3TA3 - chains A and B of the 4 polymer chains in the assembly; structure by X-ray diffraction, 2.70 A resolution.

# Chain A
Name: Antigen-presenting glycoprotein CD1d1
Organism: Mus musculus
UniProtKB: P11609 (CD1D1_MOUSE); residues 1-279 here correspond to UniProt positions 19-297 (UniProt number = residue number + 18)
Amino-acid sequence (285 residues; each row starts with the number of its first residue):
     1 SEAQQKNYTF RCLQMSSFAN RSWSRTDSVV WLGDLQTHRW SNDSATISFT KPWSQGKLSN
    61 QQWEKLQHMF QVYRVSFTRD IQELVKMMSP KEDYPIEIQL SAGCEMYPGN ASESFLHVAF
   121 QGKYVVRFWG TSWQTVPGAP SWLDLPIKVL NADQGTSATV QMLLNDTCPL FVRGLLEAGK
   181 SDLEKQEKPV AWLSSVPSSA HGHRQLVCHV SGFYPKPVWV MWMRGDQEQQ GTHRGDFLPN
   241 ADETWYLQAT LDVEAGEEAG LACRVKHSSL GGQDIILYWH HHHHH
Disordered / not traced: 1-6, 198-203, 280-285
Construct notes: variant His201 (Asp219 in P11609); expression tag (280-285)
Disulfide bonds: Cys104-Cys168, Cys208-Cys263
Covalently attached groups: N-acetylglucosamine (NAG) linked to Asn20, Asn42; glycan linked to Asn165
Ligand contacts: 3TF ((2S)-1-(alpha-D-glucopyranosyloxy)-3-(hexadecanoyloxy)propan-2-yl (11Z)-octadec-11-enoate): Cys12, Gln14, Ser28, Val30, Trp40, Ile47, Trp63, Met69, Phe70, Tyr73, Ser76, Phe77, Asp80, Ile81, Leu84, Val85, Met88, Glu92, Ile96, Leu100, Ala102, Val118, Phe120, Val126, Trp133, Trp142, Leu143, Leu150, Asp153, Gly155, Thr156, Thr159, Val160, Leu163
UniProt features mapped onto this chain:
  - binding site (a D-galactosylceramide): Asp80, Asp153 to Thr156
  - glycosylation (N-linked (GlcNAc...) asparagine): Asn7, Asn20, Asn42, Asn110, Asn165
From the paper describing this entry:
  - binding site for 3TF: Asp153, Gly155, Thr156
  - mutagenesis - L84V: decreased expression
  - mutagenesis - L84F, V149L: abolished signaling in response to 3TF
  - mutagenesis - L150V: decreased signaling in response to 3TF

# Chain B
Name: Beta-2-microglobulin
Organism: Mus musculus
UniProtKB: P01887 (B2MG_MOUSE); residues 1-99 here correspond to UniProt positions 21-119 (UniProt number = residue number + 20)
Amino-acid sequence (99 residues; row label = number of the first residue in the row):
     1 IQKTPQIQVY SRHPPENGKP NILNCYVTQF HPPHIEIQML KNGKKIPKVE MSDMSFSKDW
    61 SFYILAHTEF TPTETDTYAC RVKHASMAEP KTVYWDRDM
Disordered / not traced: 1, 98-99
Construct notes: variant Ala85 (Asp105 in P01887)
Disulfide bonds: Cys25-Cys80

# Chain A / chain B interface
Residue-residue contacts (51; chain A residue first):
  Leu13(A) - Ser55(B)
  Leu13(A) - Phe56(B)
  Gln14(A) - Phe56(B)
  Met15(A) - Met54(B)
  Met15(A) - Phe62(B)  hydrophobic
  Ser17(A) - Pro33(B)
  Val29(A) - Asp53(B)
  Val29(A) - Met54(B)
  Val29(A) - Ser55(B)
  Trp31(A) - Ser55(B)  hydrogen bond
  Trp31(A) - Tyr63(B)
  Gln36(A) - Asp53(B)  hydrogen bond
  Arg39(A) - Asp53(B)  salt bridge
  Glu97(A) - His31(B)
  Glu97(A) - Pro32(B)
  Glu97(A) - Pro33(B)
  Gln99(A) - His31(B)  hydrogen bond
  Gln99(A) - Phe56(B)
  Gln99(A) - Trp60(B)  hydrogen bond (side chain-backbone)
  Gln99(A) - Phe62(B)
  Leu100(A) - Phe56(B)
  Ser101(A) - Trp60(B)
  His117(A) - Trp60(B)
  Ala119(A) - Trp60(B)  hydrophobic
  Gln121(A) - His31(B)
  Gly122(A) - His31(B)  hydrogen bond (backbone-side chain)
  Gly122(A) - Trp60(B)
  Tyr124(A) - Trp60(B)
  Val190(A) - Pro14(B)
  Trp192(A) - Ser11(B)
  Trp192(A) - Pro14(B)  hydrophobic
  Trp192(A) - Pro15(B)
  Ser194(A) - Arg97(B)
  Ser211(A) - Arg12(B)  hydrogen bond (side chain-backbone)
  Gly212(A) - Arg12(B)
  Leu238(A) - Gln8(B)
  Leu238(A) - Tyr10(B)
  Leu238(A) - Tyr26(B)  hydrophobic
  Pro239(A) - Tyr10(B)  hydrogen bond (backbone-side chain)
  Pro239(A) - Asn24(B)
  Pro239(A) - Tyr26(B)
  Pro239(A) - Leu65(B)
  Asn240(A) - Arg12(B)
  Asn240(A) - Asn24(B)  hydrogen bond
  Asn240(A) - Leu65(B)
  Ala241(A) - Leu65(B)
  Ala241(A) - His67(B)
  Asp242(A) - Arg12(B)  salt bridge
  Thr244(A) - Arg12(B)
  Tyr246(A) - Tyr10(B)  hydrophobic
  Tyr246(A) - Ser11(B)
Other interface residues (no listed pair), chain A (32 interface residues in all): Val118, Ser195, Asp236
Other interface residues (no listed pair), chain B (22 interface residues in all): His13

# In short
32 residues of chain A face 22 of chain B across their interface, with 8 hydrogen bonds and 2 salt bridges.
Polar pairs include Arg39(A)-Asp53(B), Asp242(A)-Arg12(B) and Trp31(A)-Ser55(B). From the paper: a binding
site for 3TF at Asp153(A), Gly155(A) and Thr156(A); L84F and V149L of chain A abolish signaling in response to
3TF; 4 substitutions were tested in all.
Chain A is Antigen-presenting glycoprotein CD1d1 and chain B is Beta-2-microglobulin, both from Mus musculus;
the structure, Structure of the mouse CD1d-Glc-DAG-s2-iNKT TCR complex, was determined by X-ray diffraction.
